PDB entry 7YRY | electron microscopy, 3.00 A resolution | chains F and g of the 8 polymer chains in the assembly

[Chain F]
Molecule: ATP synthase subunit beta
Organism: Acinetobacter baumannii AB5075
Reference sequence: A3M144 (ATPB_ACIBT); residue numbers follow UniProt; this construct covers 2-464
Amino-acid sequence (470 residues; each row starts with the number of its first residue; numbers below 1 keep their minus sign (Met-5 is residue -5)):
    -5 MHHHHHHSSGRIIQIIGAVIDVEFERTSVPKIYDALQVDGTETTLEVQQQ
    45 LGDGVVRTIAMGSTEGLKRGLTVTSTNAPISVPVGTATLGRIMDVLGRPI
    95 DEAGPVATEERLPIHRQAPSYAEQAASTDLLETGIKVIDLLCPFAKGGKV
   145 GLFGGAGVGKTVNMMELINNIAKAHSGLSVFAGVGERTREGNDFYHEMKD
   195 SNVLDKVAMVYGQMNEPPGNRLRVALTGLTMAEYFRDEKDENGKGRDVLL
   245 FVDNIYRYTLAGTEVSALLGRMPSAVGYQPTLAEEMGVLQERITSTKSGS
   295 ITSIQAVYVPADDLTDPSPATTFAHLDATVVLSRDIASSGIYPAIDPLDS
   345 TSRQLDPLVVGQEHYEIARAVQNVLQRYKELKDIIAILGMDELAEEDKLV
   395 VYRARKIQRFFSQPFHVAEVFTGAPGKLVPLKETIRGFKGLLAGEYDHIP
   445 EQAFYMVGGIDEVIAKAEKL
Unresolved in the structure: -5 to 1
Construct notes: initiating methionine (-5); expression tag (-4 to 1)
UniProt features mapped onto this chain:
  - binding site (ATP): Gly148 to Thr155

[Chain g]
Molecule: ATP synthase gamma chain
Organism: Acinetobacter baumannii AB5075
Reference sequence: A3M143 (ATPG_ACIBT); residue numbers follow UniProt; this construct covers 1-289
Amino-acid sequence (289 residues; row label = number of the first residue in the row):
     1 MANLKEIRAKVASIKSTQKITRAMQMVAASKMRRAQERMAQGRPYADNMR
    51 RVIAHLVQANPEYKHRYMVDRPVKRVGYIIVSSDRGLAGGLNINLFKKVV
   101 QHVKAQQEQSIEVQFALIGQKAVSFFKNYGGKVLGATTQIGDAPSLEQLT
   151 GSVQVMLDAFDKGELDRIYLVSNGFVNAMTQKPKVEQLVPLAPAEEGDDL
   201 NRTYGWDYIYEPEAEELLNGLLVRYIESMVYQGVIENVACEQSARMVAMK
   251 AATDNAGQLIKDLQLIYNKLRQAAITQEISEIVGGAAAV
Unresolved in the structure: 1

[How chain F and chain g interact]
Contacting residue pairs (14; chain F residue first):
  Ala269(F) - Thr276(g)  hydrogen bond (backbone-side chain)
  Val270(F) - Gln272(g)
  Val270(F) - Ile275(g)  hydrophobic
  Val270(F) - Thr276(g)
  Gly271(F) - Ile279(g)
  Asp307(F) - Asn268(g)
  Asp307(F) - Arg271(g)  salt bridge
  Asp307(F) - Gln272(g)  hydrogen bond
  Thr309(F) - Gln272(g)
  Asp310(F) - Arg271(g)  salt bridge
  Asp310(F) - Gln272(g)
  Ile381(F) - Met26(g)  hydrophobic
  Leu382(F) - Arg33(g)  hydrogen bond (backbone-side chain)
  Glu386(F) - Arg33(g)  salt bridge
Also at the interface, not in a pair above, chain F (12 interface residues in all): Pro267, Ala305, Pro311
Also at the interface, not in a pair above, chain g (10 interface residues in all): Met246, Val283

[Summary]
12 residues of chain F face 10 of chain g across their interface, with 3 hydrogen bonds and 3 salt bridges.
Polar contacts include Asp307(F)-Arg271(g), Asp310(F)-Arg271(g) and Glu386(F)-Arg33(g). Curated annotation
(UniProt) lists 8 ATP-binding residues on chain F.
Chain F is ATP synthase subunit beta and chain g is ATP synthase gamma chain, both from Acinetobacter
baumannii AB5075; the structure, F1-ATPase of Acinetobacter baumannii, was determined by electron microscopy.
